7DZY - chains A and B of the 9 polymer chains in the assembly; structure by electron microscopy, 3.60 A resolution.

== Chain A (and B) ==
Name: Spike glycoprotein
From: Severe acute respiratory syndrome coronavirus 2
Notes: chain B of this document is another copy of the same molecule, construct and numbering; everything in this record applies to it too
Reference sequence: P0DTC2 (SPIKE_SARS2); numbering as in UniProt (aligned over 27-1211)
Sequence (1249 residues; each row starts with the number of its first residue):
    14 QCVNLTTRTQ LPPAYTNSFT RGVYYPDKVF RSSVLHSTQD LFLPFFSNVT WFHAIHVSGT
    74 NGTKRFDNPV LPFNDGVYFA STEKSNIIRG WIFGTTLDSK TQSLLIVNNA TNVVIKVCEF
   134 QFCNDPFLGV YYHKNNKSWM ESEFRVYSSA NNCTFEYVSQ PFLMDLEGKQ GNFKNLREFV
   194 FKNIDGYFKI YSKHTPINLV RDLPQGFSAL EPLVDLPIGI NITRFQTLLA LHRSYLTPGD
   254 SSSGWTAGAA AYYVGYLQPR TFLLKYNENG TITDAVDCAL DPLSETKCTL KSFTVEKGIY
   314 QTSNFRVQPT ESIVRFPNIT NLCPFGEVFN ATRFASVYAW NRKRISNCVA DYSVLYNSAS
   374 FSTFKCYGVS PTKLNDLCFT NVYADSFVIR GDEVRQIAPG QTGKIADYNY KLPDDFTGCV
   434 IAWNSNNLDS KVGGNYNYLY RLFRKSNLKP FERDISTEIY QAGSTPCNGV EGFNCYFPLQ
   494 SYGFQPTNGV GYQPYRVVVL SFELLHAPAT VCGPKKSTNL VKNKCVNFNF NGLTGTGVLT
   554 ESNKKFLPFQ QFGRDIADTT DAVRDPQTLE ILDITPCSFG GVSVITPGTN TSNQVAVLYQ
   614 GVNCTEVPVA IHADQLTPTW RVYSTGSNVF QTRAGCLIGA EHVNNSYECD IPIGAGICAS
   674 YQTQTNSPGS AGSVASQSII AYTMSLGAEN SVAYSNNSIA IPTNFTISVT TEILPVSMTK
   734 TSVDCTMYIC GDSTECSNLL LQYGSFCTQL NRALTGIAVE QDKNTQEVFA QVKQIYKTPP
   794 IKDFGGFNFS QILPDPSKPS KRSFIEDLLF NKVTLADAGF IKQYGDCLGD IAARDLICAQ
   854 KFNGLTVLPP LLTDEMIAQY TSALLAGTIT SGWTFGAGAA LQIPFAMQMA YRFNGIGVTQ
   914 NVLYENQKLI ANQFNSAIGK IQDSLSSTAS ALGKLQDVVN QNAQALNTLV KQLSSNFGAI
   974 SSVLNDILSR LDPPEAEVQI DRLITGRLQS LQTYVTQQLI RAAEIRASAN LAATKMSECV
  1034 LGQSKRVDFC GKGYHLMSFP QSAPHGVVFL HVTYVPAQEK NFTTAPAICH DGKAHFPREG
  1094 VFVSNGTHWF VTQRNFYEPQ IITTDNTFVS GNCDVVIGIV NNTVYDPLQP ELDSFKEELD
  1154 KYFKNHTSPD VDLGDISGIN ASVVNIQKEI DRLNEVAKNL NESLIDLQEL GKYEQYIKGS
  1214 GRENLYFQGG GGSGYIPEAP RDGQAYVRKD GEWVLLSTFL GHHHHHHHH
Not modelled in the structure: 14-26, 1148-1262
Construct notes: expression tag (14-26, 1212-1262); engineered mutation G614 (Asp in P0DTC2), G682 (Arg in P0DTC2), S683 (Arg in P0DTC2), G685 (Arg in P0DTC2), P986 (Lys in P0DTC2), P987 (Val in P0DTC2)
Swiss-Prot annotation at these positions:
  - region: N280 to C301 (Putative superantigen), R403 to D405 (Integrin-binding motif), N448 to F456 (Immunodominant HLA epitope recognized by the CD8+), P681, A684 (Putative superantigen), S816 to Y837 (Fusion peptide 1), K835 to F855 (Fusion peptide 2), D1163 to E1202 (Heptad repeat 2)
  - site: R815, S816 (Cleavage)
  - glycosylation: N61 (N-linked (GlcNAc...) (hybrid) asparagine), N74 (N-linked (GlcNAc...) (complex) asparagine), N122 (N-linked (GlcNAc...) (hybrid) asparagine), N149 (N-linked (GlcNAc...) (complex) asparagine), N165 (N-linked (GlcNAc...) (complex) asparagine), N234 (N-linked (GlcNAc...) (high mannose) asparagine), N282 (N-linked (GlcNAc...) (complex) asparagine), T323 (O-linked (GalNAc) threonine), S325 (O-linked (HexNAc...) serine), N331 (N-linked (GlcNAc...) (complex) asparagine), N343 (N-linked (GlcNAc...) (complex) asparagine), N603 (N-linked (GlcNAc...) (hybrid) asparagine), N616 (N-linked (GlcNAc...) (complex) asparagine), N657 (N-linked (GlcNAc...) (complex) asparagine), T676 (O-linked (GlcNAc...) threonine), T678 (O-linked (GlcNAc...) threonine), N709 (N-linked (GlcNAc...) (high mannose) asparagine), N717 (N-linked (GlcNAc...) (hybrid) asparagine), N801 (N-linked (GlcNAc...) (hybrid) asparagine), N1074 (N-linked (GlcNAc...) (hybrid) asparagine) and 5 more in UniProt
What the authors report for this chain:
  - mutagenesis - D614G: increased binding to recombinant ACE2

== Chain A / chain B interface ==
Residue-residue contacts (33; chain A residue first):
  G381(A) with R983(B)
  V382(A) with R983(B)
  S383(A) with R983(B), hydrogen bond (backbone-backbone)
  K386(A) with S982(B)
  K558(A) with N282(B)
  Q563(A) with K41(B)
  Q564(A) with K41(B)
  F565(A) with V42(B); F43(B), hydrogen bond (backbone-backbone)
  G566(A) with F43(B)
  R567(A) with F43(B), hydrogen bond (backbone-backbone)
  P589(A) with D848(B)
  A668(A) with P863(B); L864(B)
  G669(A) with L864(B), hydrogen bond (backbone-backbone)
  L699(A) with K786(B)
  A701(A) with Q787(B); I788(B)
  E702(A) with I788(B)
  N703(A) with I788(B), hydrogen bond (backbone-backbone); Y789(B); K790(B)
  S704(A) with K790(B)
  V705(A) with K790(B)
  S708(A) with P897(B)
  S711(A) with Q895(B)
  I712(A) with Q895(B)
  A713(A) with Q895(B), hydrogen bond (backbone-backbone)
  N969(A) with Q755(B)
  F970(A) with Q755(B), hydrogen bond (backbone-backbone)
  V1040(A) with S1030(B)
  G1046(A) with A890(B)
  V1068(A) with A890(B)
Also at the interface, not in a pair above, chain A (37 interface residues in all): H519, T588, C590, S591, F592, G614, G700, S968, Y1067
Also at the interface, not in a pair above, chain B (25 interface residues in all): I850, G889, L894, I896, L984, E1031

== Summary ==
The interface between chain A and chain B involves 37 residues on one side and 25 on the other; the contacts
include 7 hydrogen bonds. The backbones hydrogen-bond at S383(A)-R983(B), F565(A)-F43(B) and R567(A)-F43(B).
The paper reports that D614G of chain A increases binding to recombinant ACE2.
Chain A and chain B are both Spike glycoprotein (Severe acute respiratory syndrome coronavirus 2); the
structure, Spike protein from SARS-CoV2 with Fab fragment of enhancing antibody 2490, was determined by
electron microscopy together with 7DZW from the same study.
